Entry 2QTM (X-ray diffraction, 2.40 A resolution); this record covers chains A and B.

# Chain A (and B)
Protein: Nicotinate (Nicotinamide) nucleotide adenylyltransferase
Organism: Bacillus anthracis
Notes: EC 2.7.7.18; chain B of this document is another copy of the same molecule, construct and numbering; everything in this record applies to it too
Reference sequence: Q6HT60 (Q6HT60_BACAN); numbering as in UniProt (aligned over 1-189)
Chain sequence (189 residues; row label = number of the first residue in the row):
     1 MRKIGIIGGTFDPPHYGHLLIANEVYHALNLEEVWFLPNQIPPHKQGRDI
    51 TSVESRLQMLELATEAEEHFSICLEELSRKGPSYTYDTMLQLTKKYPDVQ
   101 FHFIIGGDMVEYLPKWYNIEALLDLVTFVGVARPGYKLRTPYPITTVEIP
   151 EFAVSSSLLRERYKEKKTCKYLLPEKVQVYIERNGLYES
Differences from the reference sequence: conflict Asp49 (Asn in Q6HT60)
Bound ions: Co2+ near His27 (its only coordinating residue here)
From the paper describing this entry:
  - self-association interface (contacts with another copy of this molecule); pairs are residue here / residue on that copy: Glu24-Arg162 (salt bridge), Glu67-Tyr171 (hydrogen bond), Arg133-Arg133, Glu151-Ala153 (backbone contact), Phe152-Phe152 (pi stacking), Lys170-Glu67 (hydrogen bond)

# How chain A and chain B interact
Residue-residue contacts - 43 pairs, chain A then chain B:
  Tyr16(A) - Tyr171(B)  hydrophobic
  Leu19(A) - Tyr171(B)
  Leu20(A) - Tyr171(B)
  Leu20(A) - Leu172(B)  hydrophobic
  Asn23(A) - Thr168(B)  hydrogen bond
  Asn23(A) - Lys170(B)
  Glu24(A) - Arg162(B)  salt bridge
  Glu24(A) - Thr168(B)
  His27(A) - Thr168(B)
  Glu67(A) - Lys170(B)  salt bridge
  Glu67(A) - Tyr171(B)  hydrogen bond
  Asp108(A) - Tyr136(B)  hydrogen bond
  Arg133(A) - Arg133(B)
  Arg133(A) - Ala153(B)
  Pro150(A) - Phe152(B)
  Pro150(A) - Ala153(B)
  Pro150(A) - Val154(B)  hydrophobic
  Pro150(A) - Leu158(B)  hydrophobic
  Pro150(A) - Arg162(B)
  Pro150(A) - Leu172(B)  hydrophobic
  Glu151(A) - Glu151(B)
  Glu151(A) - Phe152(B)
  Glu151(A) - Ala153(B)  hydrogen bond (backbone-backbone)
  Phe152(A) - Leu20(B)  hydrophobic
  Phe152(A) - Pro150(B)
  Phe152(A) - Glu151(B)
  Phe152(A) - Phe152(B)  hydrophobic
  Ala153(A) - Pro150(B)
  Ala153(A) - Glu151(B)  hydrogen bond (backbone-backbone)
  Val154(A) - Pro150(B)  hydrophobic
  Leu158(A) - Pro150(B)  hydrophobic
  Arg162(A) - Glu24(B)  salt bridge
  Arg162(A) - Pro150(B)
  Thr168(A) - Asn23(B)  hydrogen bond
  Thr168(A) - Glu24(B)
  Thr168(A) - His27(B)
  Lys170(A) - Asn23(B)
  Lys170(A) - Glu67(B)  salt bridge
  Tyr171(A) - Tyr16(B)  hydrophobic
  Tyr171(A) - Leu19(B)
  Tyr171(A) - Glu67(B)  hydrogen bond
  Leu172(A) - Leu20(B)  hydrophobic
  Leu172(A) - Pro150(B)  hydrophobic
Other interface residues (no listed pair), chain A (21 interface residues in all): Phe70
Other interface residues (no listed pair), chain B (23 interface residues in all): His69, Phe70, Pro134

# Overview
The interface between chain A and chain B involves 21 residues on one side and 23 on the other, with 7
hydrogen bonds and 4 salt bridges. Polar contacts include Glu24(A)-Arg162(B), Glu67(A)-Lys170(B) and
Asn23(A)-Thr168(B). The paper reports a self-association interface involving Glu24(A), Glu67(A) and Arg133(A)
among others.
Both chains are Nicotinate (Nicotinamide) nucleotide adenylyltransferase (Bacillus anthracis). Entry 2QTM
(Crystal Structure of Nicotinate Mononucleotide Adenylyltransferase) was determined by X-ray diffraction
together with 2QTN and 2QTR from the same study.
